Entry 6SG4 (X-ray diffraction, 2.43 A resolution); this record covers chains A and C of the 4 polymer chains in the assembly.

== Chain A (and C) ==
Molecule: Cyclin-dependent kinase 2
Organism: Homo sapiens
Notes: EC 2.7.11.22; chain C of this document is another copy of the same molecule, construct and numbering; everything in this record applies to it too
UniProt: P24941 (CDK2_HUMAN); residues 1-298 here = UniProt positions 1-298
Chain sequence (302 residues; each row starts with the number of its first residue; numbers below 1 keep their minus sign (Gly-3 is residue -3)):
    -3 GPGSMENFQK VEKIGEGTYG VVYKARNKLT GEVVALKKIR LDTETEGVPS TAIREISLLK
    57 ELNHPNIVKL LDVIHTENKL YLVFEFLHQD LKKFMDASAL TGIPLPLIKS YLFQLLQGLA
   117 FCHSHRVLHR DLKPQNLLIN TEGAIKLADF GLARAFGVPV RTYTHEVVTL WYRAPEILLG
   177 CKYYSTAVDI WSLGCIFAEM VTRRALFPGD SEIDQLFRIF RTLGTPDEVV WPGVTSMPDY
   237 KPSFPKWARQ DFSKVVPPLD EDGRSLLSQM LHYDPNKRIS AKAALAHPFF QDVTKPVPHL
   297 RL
Disordered / not traced: -3 to 27, 36-40, 295-298 (chain C: -3 to 28, 37-42, 296-298)
Construct notes: expression tag (-3 to 0)
Modified positions: Thr160 (phosphothreonine; TPO)
Curated features (UniProtKB/Swiss-Prot):
  - active site: Asp127 (Proton acceptor)
  - binding site (ATP): Ile10 to Val18, Lys33, Glu81 to Leu83, Asp86, Lys129 to Asn132, Asp145
  - binding site (Mg(2+)): Asn132, Asp145
  - site (CDK7 binding): Lys9, Lys88, Lys89, Leu166
  - modified residue: Met1 (N-acetylmethionine), Lys6 (N6-acetyllysine), Thr14 (Phosphothreonine), Tyr15 (Phosphotyrosine), Tyr19 (Phosphotyrosine), Thr160 (Phosphothreonine)
  - natural variant: Pro45 (P45L: In a glioblastoma multiforme sample)
  - mutagenesis: Lys9 (K9F: Reduced phosphorylation by CAK), Thr14 (T14A: 2-fold increase in activity), Tyr15 (Y15F: 2-fold increase in activity), Lys88 to Lys89 (Reduced phosphorylation by CAK), Thr160 (T160A: Abolishes activity), Leu166 (L166R: Reduced phosphorylation by CAK and reduced kinase activity)

== How chain A and chain C interact ==
Contacting residue pairs (23; chain A residue first):
  Glu28(A) - Ala31(C)
  Glu28(A) - Leu32(C)
  Glu28(A) - Lys33(C)  hydrogen bond (backbone-backbone)
  Glu28(A) - Lys34(C)
  Val29(A) - Ala31(C)
  Val29(A) - Leu32(C)  hydrophobic
  Val29(A) - Phe82(C)  hydrophobic
  Val30(A) - Val30(C)
  Val30(A) - Ala31(C)  hydrogen bond (backbone-backbone)
  Val30(A) - Lys33(C)
  Ala31(A) - Val29(C)
  Leu32(A) - Val29(C)  hydrogen bond (backbone-backbone)
  Leu32(A) - Val79(C)  hydrophobic
  Asp68(A) - Tyr77(C)  hydrogen bond
  Ile70(A) - Ile70(C)  hydrophobic
  Ile70(A) - Tyr77(C)  hydrophobic
  Thr72(A) - Ile70(C)
  Lys75(A) - Asp68(C)  salt bridge
  Lys75(A) - Ile70(C)
  Tyr77(A) - Asp68(C)  hydrogen bond
  Tyr77(A) - Ile70(C)  hydrophobic
  Val79(A) - Lys33(C)
  Phe82(A) - Val30(C)  hydrophobic
Also at the interface, not in a pair above, chain A (14 interface residues in all): Lys34, His71
Also at the interface, not in a pair above, chain C (15 interface residues in all): Val69, His71, Thr72, Lys75

== Overview ==
Chain A and chain C form an interface of 14 and 15 residues respectively, with 5 hydrogen bonds and 1 salt
bridge. Among the polar pairs are Lys75(A)-Asp68(C), Asp68(A)-Tyr77(C) and Glu28(A)-Lys33(C).
Both chains are Cyclin-dependent kinase 2 (Homo sapiens). Entry 6SG4 (Structure of CDK2/cyclin A M246Q,
S247EN) was determined by X-ray diffraction.
